Entry 5F8N (X-ray diffraction, 2.48 A resolution); this record covers chains A and B of the 3 polymer chains in the assembly.

[Chain A]
Protein: Genome polyprotein
From: Enterovirus A71
Notes: EC 2.7.7.48
UniProtKB: E5RPG2 (E5RPG2_9ENTO); residues 1-462 here correspond to UniProt positions 1732-2193 (UniProt number = residue number + 1731)
Sequence (468 residues; each row starts with the number of its first residue):
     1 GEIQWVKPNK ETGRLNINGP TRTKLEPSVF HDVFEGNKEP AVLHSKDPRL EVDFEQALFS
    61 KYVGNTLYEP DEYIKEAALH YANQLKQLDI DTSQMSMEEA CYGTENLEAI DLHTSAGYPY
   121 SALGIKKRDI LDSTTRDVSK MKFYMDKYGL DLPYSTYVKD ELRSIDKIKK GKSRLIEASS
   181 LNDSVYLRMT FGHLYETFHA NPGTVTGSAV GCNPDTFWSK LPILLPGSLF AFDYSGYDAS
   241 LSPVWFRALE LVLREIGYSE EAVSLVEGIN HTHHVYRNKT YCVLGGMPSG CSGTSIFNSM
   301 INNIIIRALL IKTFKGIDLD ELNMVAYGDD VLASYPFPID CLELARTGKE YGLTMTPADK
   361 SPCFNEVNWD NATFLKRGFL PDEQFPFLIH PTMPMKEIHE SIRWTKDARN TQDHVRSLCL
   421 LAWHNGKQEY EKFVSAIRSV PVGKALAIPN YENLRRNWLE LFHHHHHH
Not modelled in the structure: 463-468
Sequence notes: expression tag (463-468)
Ion coordination: Zn2+: His271, His273, Cys282, Glu343
Small-molecule neighbours: pyrophosphate (POP): Arg163, Arg174, Tyr234, Ser235, Gly236, Tyr237, Asp329
What the authors report for this chain:
  - binding site for the 35-nt RNA strand (chain B): Thr114, Ser115

[Chain B]
Molecule: 35-nt RNA strand
Sequence (35 nucleotides; each row starts with the number of its first residue):
   583 GGGAGAUGAA AGUCUCCAGG UCUCUCUCGU CGAAA
Not modelled in the structure: 583-598, 608-617

[Chain A / chain B interface]
Residue-residue contacts - 34 pairs, chain A then chain B:
  Pro20(A) - C599(B)  base contact
  Glu108(A) - U603(B)  phosphate contact
  Thr114(A) - A600(B)  hydrogen bond to the phosphate
  Thr114(A) - G601(B)  hydrogen bond to the phosphate
  Ser115(A) - C599(B)  hydrogen bond to the phosphate
  Ser115(A) - A600(B)  hydrogen bond to the phosphate
  Ser121(A) - C599(B)  hydrogen bond to the phosphate
  Lys127(A) - G601(B)  salt bridge to the phosphate
  Tyr157(A) - C599(B)  sugar contact
  Lys159(A) - A600(B)  base contact
  Ile176(A) - A600(B)  base contact
  Glu177(A) - A600(B)  sugar contact
  Ala178(A) - A600(B)  sugar contact
  Ser179(A) - A600(B)  hydrogen bond to the sugar
  Arg188(A) - G602(B)  salt bridge to the phosphate
  His199(A) - G602(B)  phosphate contact
  His199(A) - U603(B)  salt bridge to the phosphate
  Val210(A) - U603(B)  sugar contact
  Gly211(A) - U603(B)  hydrogen bond to the sugar
  Gly211(A) - C604(B)  sugar contact
  Cys212(A) - C604(B)  sugar contact
  Asn213(A) - C604(B)  hydrogen bond to the sugar
  Asn213(A) - U605(B)  hydrogen bond to the phosphate
  Ser289(A) - A600(B)  base contact
  Gly290(A) - A600(B)  hydrogen bond to the sugar
  Gly290(A) - G601(B)  sugar contact
  Cys291(A) - G601(B)  hydrogen bond to the sugar
  Ser292(A) - G601(B)  sugar contact
  Gly293(A) - G601(B)  hydrogen bond to the sugar
  Thr294(A) - G601(B)  sugar contact
  Ser295(A) - G601(B)  hydrogen bond to the base
  Tyr327(A) - G602(B)  hydrogen bond to the base
  Tyr327(A) - U603(B)  sugar contact
  Leu420(A) - U605(B)  sugar contact
Other interface residues (no listed pair), chain A (33 interface residues in all): Lys24, Leu107, Asp111, Ser184, Pro214, Arg416
Other interface residues (no listed pair), chain B (8 interface residues in all): C606

[Overview]
33 residues of chain A and 8 residues of chain B are in contact; the contacts include 14 hydrogen bonds and 3
salt bridges. Among the polar pairs are Ser295(A)-G601(B), Tyr327(A)-G602(B) and Ser179(A)-A600(B). Chain A
binds pyrophosphate. The paper reports a binding site for the 35-nt RNA strand (chain B) at Thr114(A) and
Ser115(A).
Here chain A is Genome polyprotein (Enterovirus A71) and chain B is a 35-nt RNA strand. Entry 5F8N
(Enterovirus 71 Polymerase Elongation Complex (C3S6 Form)) was determined by X-ray diffraction (same
publication as 5F8G, 5F8H, 5F8I, 5F8J, 5F8L and 5F8M).
